6UMM - chains A and C of the 10 polymer chains in the assembly; structure by electron microscopy, 3.70 A resolution.

[Chain A]
Molecule: ESX-3 secretion system protein EccE3
Source organism: Mycobacterium smegmatis (strain ATCC 700084 / mc(2)155)
UniProtKB: A0QQ48 (ECCE3_MYCS2); residues 1-285 here = UniProt positions 1-285
Amino-acid sequence (285 residues; each row starts with the number of its first residue):
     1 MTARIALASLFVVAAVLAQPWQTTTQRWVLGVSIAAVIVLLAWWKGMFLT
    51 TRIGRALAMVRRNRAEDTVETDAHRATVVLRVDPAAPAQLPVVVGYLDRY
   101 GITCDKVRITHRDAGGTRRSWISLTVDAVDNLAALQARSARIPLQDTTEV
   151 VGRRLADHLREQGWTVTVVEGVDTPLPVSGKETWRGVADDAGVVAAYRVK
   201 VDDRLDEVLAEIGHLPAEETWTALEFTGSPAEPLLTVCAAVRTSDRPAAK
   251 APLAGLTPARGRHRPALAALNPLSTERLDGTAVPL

[Chain C]
Molecule: ESX-3 secretion system protein EccD3
Source organism: Mycobacterium smegmatis (strain ATCC 700084 / mc(2)155)
UniProtKB: A0QQ46 (ECCD3_MYCS2); numbering as in UniProt (aligned over 1-475)
Amino-acid sequence (475 residues; numbered 1 to 475; the number before each row is that of its first residue):
     1 MSENTVMPIVRVAVLAAGDDGGRLTEMALPSELPLREILPAVQRIVQPAR
    51 ENDGAADPAAAPNPVRLSLAPIGGAPFSLDATLDTVGVVDGDLLALQAVP
   101 SGPPAPRIVEDIADAAVIFSEARRRQWGPTHIARGAALALIGLILVGTGL
   151 SVAHRVITGDLLGQFIVSGIALATVIAALAVRNRSAVLATSLAVTALVPV
   201 AAAFALGVPGDFGAPNVLLAAAGVAAWSLISMAGSPDDRGIAVFTATAVT
   251 GVGVLLVAGAASLWVISSDVIGCALVLLGLIVTVQAAQLSAMWARFPLPV
   301 IPAPGDPTPAARPLSVLADLPRRVRVSQAHQTGVIAAGVLLGVAGSVALV
   351 SSANASPWAWYIVVAAAAGAALRARVWDSAACKAWLLGHSYLLAVALLVA
   401 FVIGDRYQAALWALAALAVLVLVWIVAALNPKIASPDTYSLPMRRMVGFL
   451 ATGLDASLIPVMALLVGLFSLVLDR
Not modelled in the structure: 1-6, 50-66

[Interface between chain A and chain C]
Residue-residue contacts (27; chain A residue first):
  A133(A) with V117(C); I118(C); E121(C)
  A134(A) with I118(C)
  A137(A) with I112(C); A113(C), hydrogen bond (backbone-backbone); D114(C), hydrogen bond (backbone-backbone); I118(C), hydrophobic
  R138(A) with E110(C), salt bridge; D111(C); I112(C); A113(C), hydrogen bond (backbone-backbone)
  T147(A) with E110(C)
  V150(A) with I108(C); E110(C)
  R154(A) with I108(C), hydrogen bond (side chain-backbone); E110(C), salt bridge
  D157(A) with A105(C); P106(C)
  R160(A) with S101(C)
  E161(A) with P100(C); S101(C), hydrogen bond (backbone-side chain); P103(C); P104(C); A105(C), hydrogen bond (side chain-backbone)
  Q162(A) with S101(C), hydrogen bond (backbone-side chain)
  G163(A) with S101(C), hydrogen bond (backbone-side chain)
Also at the interface, not in a pair above, chain A (15 interface residues in all): Q136, S139, R153
Also at the interface, not in a pair above, chain C (16 interface residues in all): G102

[In short]
Chain A and chain C form an interface of 15 and 16 residues respectively; the contacts include 8 hydrogen
bonds and 2 salt bridges. Polar pairs include R138(A)-E110(C), R154(A)-E110(C) and R154(A)-I108(C).
Here chain A is ESX-3 secretion system protein EccE3 and chain C is ESX-3 secretion system protein EccD3, both
from Mycobacterium smegmatis (strain ATCC 700084 / mc(2)155). Entry 6UMM (A complete structure of the ESX-3
translocon complex) was determined by electron microscopy.
